PDB entry 6DPL | X-ray diffraction, 1.45 A resolution | chains A and C of the 4 polymer chains in the assembly

Chain A:
Protein: Ribonuclease H
From: Bacillus halodurans
Notes: EC 3.1.26.4; fragment: Catalytic Domain
UniProtKB: Q9KEI9 (RNH1_BACHD); numbering as in UniProt (aligned over 59-196)
Sequence (142 residues; each row starts with the number of its first residue):
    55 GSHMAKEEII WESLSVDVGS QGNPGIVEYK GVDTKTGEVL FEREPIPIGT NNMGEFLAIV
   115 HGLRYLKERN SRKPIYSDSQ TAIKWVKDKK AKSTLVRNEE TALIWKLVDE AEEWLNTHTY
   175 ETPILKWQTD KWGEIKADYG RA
Disordered / not traced: 55-60
Differences from the reference sequence: expression tag (55-58); engineered mutation Ala-196 (Lys in Q9KEI9)
Metal / ion sites: Mg2+ site 1: Asp-71, Asp-192 (shared with 1 residue of chain b); Mg2+ site 2: Asp-71, Glu-109, Asp-132 (shared with 1 residue of chain B; 1 residue of chain b); rubidium ion site 1: Glu-188 (shared with 1 residue of chain b); rubidium ion site 2: Asp-192, Arg-195, Ala-196 (shared with 1 residue of chain b); rubidium ion site 3: Asp-192, Ala-196
What the authors report for this chain:
  - mutagenesis - K196A: decreased catalytic activity
  - catalytic residues: Glu-188 (citing earlier work)

Chain C:
Molecule: 6-nt DNA strand
Sequence (6 nucleotides; each row starts with the number of its first residue):
     1 CGATGT
Metal / ion sites: rubidium ion near DG5 (its only coordinating residue here)

Chain A / chain C interface:
Contacting residue pairs (20; chain A residue first):
  Asn-77(A) / DA3(C)  hydrogen bond to the base
  Asn-77(A) / DT4(C)  hydrogen bond to the sugar
  Pro-78(A) / DA3(C)  phosphate contact
  Pro-78(A) / DT4(C)  phosphate contact
  Thr-104(A) / DT4(C)  phosphate contact
  Thr-104(A) / DG5(C)  hydrogen bond to the phosphate
  Asn-105(A) / DT4(C)  hydrogen bond to the base
  Asn-106(A) / DT4(C)  hydrogen bond to the base
  Asn-106(A) / DG5(C)  hydrogen bond to the sugar
  Met-107(A) / DG5(C)  phosphate contact
  Gln-134(A) / DG5(C)  hydrogen bond to the base
  Thr-135(A) / DG5(C)  sugar contact
  Lys-138(A) / DT6(C)  phosphate contact
  Trp-139(A) / DG5(C)  phosphate contact
  Trp-139(A) / DT6(C)  hydrogen bond to the phosphate
  Lys-146(A) / DG5(C)  sugar contact
  Lys-146(A) / DT6(C)  phosphate contact
  Ser-147(A) / DG5(C)  hydrogen bond to the phosphate
  Thr-148(A) / DG5(C)  hydrogen bond to the phosphate
  Leu-149(A) / DG5(C)  phosphate contact
Also at the interface, not in a pair above, chain C (5 interface residues in all): DG2

In short:
The interface between chain A and chain C involves 14 residues on one side and 5 on the other, with 10
hydrogen bonds. Polar pairs include Asn-77(A)/DA3(C), Asn-105(A)/DT4(C) and Asn-106(A)/DT4(C). The Mg2+ site 1
is built by Asp-71(A) and Asp-192(A). The paper reports the catalytic residue Glu-188(A); K196A of chain A
reduces catalytic activity.
Here chain A is Ribonuclease H (Bacillus halodurans) and chain C is a 6-nt DNA strand. Entry 6DPL (Crystal
Structure of Bacillus Halodurans Ribonuclease H1 K196A in Complex with an RNA/DNA Hybrid: Reaction in ...) was
determined by X-ray diffraction together with 6DMN, 6DMV, 6DO8, 6DO9, 6DOA, 6DOB and 46 further entries from
the same study.
